6V90 - chain A; structure by X-ray diffraction, 2.04 A resolution.

== Chain A ==
Protein: Histone acetyltransferase p300
Organism: Homo sapiens
Notes: EC 2.3.1.48, 2.3.1.-
UniProtKB: Q09472 (EP300_HUMAN); residue numbers follow UniProt; this construct covers 1287-1523, 1556-1666
Chain sequence (349 residues; numbered 1286 to 1666; 32 numbers in that range are skipped by the numbering (no residue carries them; nothing is unmodelled there); the number before each row is that of its first residue):
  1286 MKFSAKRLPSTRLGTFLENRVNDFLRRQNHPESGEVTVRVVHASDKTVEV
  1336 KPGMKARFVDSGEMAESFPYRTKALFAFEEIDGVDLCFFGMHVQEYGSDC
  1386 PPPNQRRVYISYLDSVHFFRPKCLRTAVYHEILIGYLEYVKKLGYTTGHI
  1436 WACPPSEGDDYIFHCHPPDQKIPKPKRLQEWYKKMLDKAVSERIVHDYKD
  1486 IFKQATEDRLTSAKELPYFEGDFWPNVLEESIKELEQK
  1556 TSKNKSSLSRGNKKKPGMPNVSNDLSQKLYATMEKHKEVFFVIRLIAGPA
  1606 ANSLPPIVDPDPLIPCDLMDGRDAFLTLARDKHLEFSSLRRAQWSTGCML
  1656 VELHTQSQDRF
Disordered / not traced: 1561-1576, 1662-1666
Construct notes: initiating methionine (1286); engineered mutation Gly1652 (Met in Q09472)
Swiss-Prot annotation at these positions:
  - zinc finger: Arg1665 (ZZ-type)
  - region: Tyr1397 to Asp1399 (Interaction with histone)
  - binding site (acetyl-CoA): Leu1398 to Ser1400, Arg1410, Thr1411, Ile1457, Arg1462, Trp1466
  - modified residue (N6-acetyllysine): Lys1336, Lys1473, Lys1499, Lys1558, Lys1560, Lys1583
  - natural variant: Ser1650 (S1650Y: In a pancreatic cancer sample)
  - mutagenesis: Thr1357 (T1357L: 40% decrease in activity; T1357R: 40% decrease in activity. 90% decrease in activity; when associated with R-1505; R-1625 and R-1628), Ser1396 (S1396R: Loss of activity; when associated with R-1397; S1396W: Loss of activity; when associated with W-1396), Tyr1397 (Y1397R: Loss of activity; when associated with R-1396; Y1397W: Loss of activity; when associated with W-1397), Asp1399 (D1399Y: Abolished acetyltransferase and acyltransferase activities. Abolishes autoacetylation. Does not interact with TFAP2A and inhibits transcriptional coactivation of TFAP2A by CITED2 ...), Tyr1467 (Y1467F: Abolishes autoacetylation. Loss of acetyltransferase activity), Phe1504 (F1504A: Abolished acetyltransferase activity), Glu1505 (E1505R: 90% decrease in activity; when associated with R-1625 and R-1628. 90% decrease in activity; when associated with R-1357; R-1625 and R-1628), Asp1625 (D1625R: 70% decrease in activity; when associated with R-1628. 90% decrease in activity; when associated with R-1505 and R-1628. 90% decrease in activity; when associated with R-1357 ...), Asp1628 (D1628R: 70% decrease in activity; when associated with R-1625. 90% decrease in activity; when associated with E-1505 and R-1625. 90% decrease in activity; when associated with R-1357 ...), Arg1645 to Arg1646 (Increased acetyltransferase activity)

== In short ==
From UniProt: 8 acetyl-CoA-binding residues and 11 mutagenesis sites.
Chain A is Histone acetyltransferase p300 (Homo sapiens); the structure, Crystal structure of the p300
acetyltransferase domain with AcCoA competitive inhibitor 12, was determined by X-ray diffraction together
with 6V8B, 6V8K and 6V8N from the same study.
